Entry 3D29 (X-ray diffraction, 2.60 A resolution); this record covers chains O and U of the 34 polymer chains in the assembly.

# Chain O
Name: PRE8 isoform 1
Source organism: Saccharomyces cerevisiae
UniProtKB: A0A6L1BIF8 (A0A6L1BIF8_YEASX); the construct lacks a stretch of the UniProt sequence and is renumbered around it, so the offset changes along the chain: 4-102 = UniProt 1-99; 103-147 = UniProt 101-145; 148-200 = UniProt 147-199; 202-209 = UniProt 200-207; 2 more segments
Amino-acid sequence (250 residues; row label = number of the first residue in the row; note: 1 number in that range is skipped by the numbering (no residue carries it; nothing is unmodelled there); a row labelled like 21A-21B holds insertion residues (21A, then the next letters in order)):
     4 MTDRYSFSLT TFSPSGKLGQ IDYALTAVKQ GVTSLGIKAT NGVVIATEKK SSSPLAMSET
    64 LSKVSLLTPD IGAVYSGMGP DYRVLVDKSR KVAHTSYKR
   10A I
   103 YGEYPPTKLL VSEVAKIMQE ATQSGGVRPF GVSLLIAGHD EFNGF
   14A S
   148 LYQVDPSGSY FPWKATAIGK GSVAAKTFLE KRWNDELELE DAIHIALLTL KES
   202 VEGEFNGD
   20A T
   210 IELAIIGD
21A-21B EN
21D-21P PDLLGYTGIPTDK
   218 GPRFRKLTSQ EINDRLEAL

# Chain U
Name: SCL1 isoform 1
Source organism: Saccharomyces cerevisiae
UniProtKB: A0A6A5PYC9 (A0A6A5PYC9_YEASX); the construct lacks a stretch of the UniProt sequence and is renumbered around it, so the offset changes along the chain: 6-34 = UniProt 10-38; 35-143 = UniProt 40-148; 144-179 = UniProt 150-185; 186-218 = UniProt 199-231; 1 more segments
Amino-acid sequence (243 residues; each row starts with the number of its first residue; note: 6 numbers in that range are skipped by the numbering (no residue carries them; nothing is unmodelled there); a row labelled like 17A-17E holds insertion residues (17A, then the next letters in order)):
     6 AGYDRHITIF SPEGRLYQVE YAFKATNQT
   34A N
    35 INSLAVRGKD CTVVISQKKV PDKLLDPTTV SYIFCISRTI GMVVNGPIPD ARNAALRAKA
    95 EAAEFRYKYG YDMPCDVLAK RMANLSQIYT QRAYMRPLGV ILTFVSVDE
   14A E
   144 LGPSIYKTDP AGYYVGYKAT ATGPKQQEIT TNLENH
17A-17E FKKSK
18A-18D IDHI
   184 N
18G-18H EE
   18M S
   186 WEKVVEFAIT HMIDALGTEF SKNDLEVGVA TKD
   220 KFFTLSAENI EERLVAIAEQ D

# Interface between chain O and chain U
Pairs across the interface - 68 pairs, chain O then chain U:
  Asp-6(O) / Arg-126(U)  salt bridge
  Asp-6(O) / Tyr-128(U)
  Tyr-8(O) / Ile-12(U)
  Tyr-8(O) / Ala-127(U)  hydrophobic
  Tyr-8(O) / Tyr-128(U)  hydrophobic
  Leu-12(O) / Ile-14(U)  hydrophobic
  Leu-12(O) / Ala-127(U)  hydrophobic
  Gln-23(O) / Ile-14(U)
  Gln-23(O) / Phe-15(U)  hydrogen bond (side chain-backbone)
  Tyr-26(O) / Phe-15(U)  hydrophobic
  Tyr-26(O) / Ser-16(U)
  Tyr-26(O) / Pro-17(U)  hydrophobic
  Tyr-26(O) / Gly-19(U)
  Ala-27(O) / Phe-15(U)  hydrophobic
  Thr-29(O) / Pro-17(U)
  Thr-29(O) / Glu-18(U)
  Ala-30(O) / Gly-19(U)
  Pro-57(O) / Lys-161(U)  hydrogen bond (backbone-side chain)
  Pro-57(O) / Glu-177(U)
  Leu-58(O) / Phe-17A(U)  hydrophobic
  Leu-58(O) / Tyr-160(U)
  Leu-58(O) / Lys-161(U)  hydrogen bond (backbone-backbone)
  Leu-58(O) / Ala-162(U)
  Leu-58(O) / Thr-173(U)
  Leu-58(O) / Leu-176(U)  hydrophobic
  Ala-59(O) / Val-158(U)  hydrophobic
  Ala-59(O) / Gly-159(U)
  Ala-59(O) / Tyr-160(U)  hydrophobic
  Met-60(O) / Arg-41(U)
  Met-60(O) / Val-158(U)
  Met-60(O) / Gly-159(U)  hydrogen bond (backbone-backbone)
  Met-60(O) / Tyr-160(U)
  Met-60(O) / Lys-161(U)
  Thr-63(O) / Tyr-149(U)
  Thr-63(O) / Val-158(U)
  Thr-63(O) / Gly-159(U)  hydrogen bond (side chain-backbone)
  Leu-64(O) / Tyr-156(U)  hydrophobic
  Leu-64(O) / Tyr-157(U)
  Leu-64(O) / Val-158(U)  hydrophobic
  Met-81(O) / Phe-15(U)  hydrophobic
  Met-81(O) / Leu-21(U)  hydrophobic
  Pro-83(O) / Gln-121(U)
  Pro-83(O) / Ala-154(U)
  Pro-83(O) / Gly-155(U)
  Pro-83(O) / Tyr-156(U)
  Asp-84(O) / Gln-121(U)
  Arg-86(O) / Ala-117(U)  hydrogen bond (side chain-backbone)
  Arg-86(O) / Asn-118(U)
  Arg-86(O) / Gly-155(U)  hydrogen bond (side chain-backbone)
  Arg-86(O) / Tyr-157(U)
  Val-87(O) / Asn-118(U)
  Val-87(O) / Gln-121(U)
  Asp-90(O) / Lys-114(U)  salt bridge
  Asp-90(O) / Asn-118(U)
  Gly-128(O) / Gln-125(U)
  Gly-128(O) / Arg-126(U)
  Gly-128(O) / Ala-127(U)  hydrogen bond (backbone-backbone)
  Val-129(O) / Gln-125(U)
  Val-129(O) / Arg-126(U)
  Arg-130(O) / Thr-13(U)
  Arg-130(O) / Phe-15(U)
  Arg-130(O) / Leu-21(U)
  Arg-130(O) / Gln-121(U)
  Arg-130(O) / Thr-124(U)  hydrogen bond (side chain-backbone)
  Arg-130(O) / Gln-125(U)  hydrogen bond (backbone-backbone)
  Pro-131(O) / Phe-15(U)
  Phe-132(O) / Gln-125(U)
  Gly-133(O) / Phe-15(U)
Interface residues without a listed pair, chain O (33 interface residues in all): Met-4, Thr-5, Gln-33, Ser-55, Ser-56, Ala-123, Gly-127
Interface residues without a listed pair, chain U (34 interface residues in all): Thr-163

# Summary
The interface between chain O and chain U involves 33 residues on one side and 34 on the other; the contacts
include 10 hydrogen bonds and 2 salt bridges. Polar contacts include Asp-6(O)/Arg-126(U), Asp-90(O)/Lys-114(U)
and Gln-23(O)/Phe-15(U).
Chain O is PRE8 isoform 1 and chain U is SCL1 isoform 1, both from Saccharomyces cerevisiae; the structure,
Proteasome Inhibition by Fellutamide B, was determined by X-ray diffraction.
